Entry 5OJ9 (X-ray diffraction, 1.48 A resolution); this record covers chain A.

== Chain A ==
Molecule: Myoglobin
From: Physeter catodon
Reference sequence: P02185 (MYG_PHYCD); residues 0-153 here correspond to UniProt positions 1-154 (UniProt number = residue number + 1)
Amino-acid sequence (163 residues; numbered 0 to 162; the number before each row is that of its first residue; numbering starts at 0):
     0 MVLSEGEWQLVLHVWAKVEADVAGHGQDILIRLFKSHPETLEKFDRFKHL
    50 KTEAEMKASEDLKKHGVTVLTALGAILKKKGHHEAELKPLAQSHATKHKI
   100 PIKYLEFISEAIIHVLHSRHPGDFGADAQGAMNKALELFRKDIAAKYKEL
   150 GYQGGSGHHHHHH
Disordered / not traced: 0, 155-162
Differences from the reference sequence: expression tag (154-162)
Modified positions: His93 (N1-methylated histidine; MHS)
Swiss-Prot annotation at these positions:
  - binding site (nitrite): His64
  - binding site (O2): His64
  - binding site (heme b): His93
  - modified residue: Ser3 (Phosphoserine), Thr67 (Phosphothreonine)

== In short ==
UniProt lists nitrite-binding residue His64, O2-binding residue His64 and heme b-binding residue His93.
Chain A is Myoglobin (Physeter catodon); the structure, Structure of Mb NMH, was determined by X-ray
diffraction (same publication as 5OJA, 5OJB and 5OJC).
